Entry 4CR7 (X-ray diffraction, 2.15 A resolution); this record covers chains A and K.

[Chain A (and K)]
Molecule: N-acylmannosamine 1-dehydrogenase
Source organism: Flavobacterium SP. 141-8
Notes: EC 1.1.1.233; chain K of this document is another copy of the same molecule, construct and numbering; everything in this record applies to it too
UniProtKB: P22441 (DHMA_FLAS1); residues 1-271 here = UniProt positions 1-271
Sequence (271 residues; row label = number of the first residue in the row):
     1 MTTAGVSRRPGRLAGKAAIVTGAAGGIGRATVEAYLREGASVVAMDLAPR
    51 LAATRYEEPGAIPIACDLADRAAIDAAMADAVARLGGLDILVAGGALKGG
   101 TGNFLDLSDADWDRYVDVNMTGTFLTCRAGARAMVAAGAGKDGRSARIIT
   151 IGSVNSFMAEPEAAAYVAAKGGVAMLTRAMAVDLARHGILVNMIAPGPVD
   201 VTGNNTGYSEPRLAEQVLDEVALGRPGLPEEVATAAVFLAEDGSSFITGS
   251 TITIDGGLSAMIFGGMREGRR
Not modelled in the structure: 1-10, 69
Ligand contacts: 2-acetamido-2-deoxy-alpha-D-mannopyranose (BM3): Lys98, Gly99, Gly100, Ser153, Asn155, Glu160, Ala163, Tyr166, Gly197, Pro198, Tyr208

[Interface between chain A and chain K]
Residue-residue contacts (86; chain A residue first):
  Arg71(A) - Asp109(K)  salt bridge
  Arg71(A) - Asp113(K)  salt bridge
  Gly102(A) - Asp183(K)
  Asn103(A) - Asp183(K)  hydrogen bond (side chain-backbone)
  Asn103(A) - His187(K)
  Phe104(A) - Phe124(K)  hydrophobic
  Phe104(A) - Arg128(K)
  Phe104(A) - Leu176(K)  hydrophobic
  Phe104(A) - Met180(K)  hydrophobic
  Phe104(A) - Asp183(K)  hydrogen bond (backbone-side chain)
  Leu105(A) - Ala131(K)
  Leu105(A) - Arg132(K)  hydrogen bond (backbone-side chain)
  Leu105(A) - Val135(K)  hydrophobic
  Leu105(A) - Leu184(K)  hydrophobic
  Leu105(A) - His187(K)
  Leu107(A) - Phe124(K)  hydrophobic
  Leu107(A) - Arg128(K)  hydrogen bond (backbone-side chain)
  Ser108(A) - Arg128(K)
  Asp109(A) - Arg71(K)  salt bridge
  Asp109(A) - Leu125(K)
  Asp109(A) - Arg128(K)  salt bridge
  Trp112(A) - Met120(K)  hydrophobic
  Trp112(A) - Thr121(K)  hydrogen bond
  Trp112(A) - Phe124(K)  hydrophobic
  Asp113(A) - Arg71(K)  salt bridge
  Val116(A) - Val116(K)  hydrophobic
  Met120(A) - Trp112(K)  hydrophobic
  Met120(A) - Met120(K)  hydrophobic
  Met120(A) - Ala168(K)
  Thr121(A) - Trp112(K)  hydrogen bond
  Phe124(A) - Phe104(K)  hydrophobic
  Phe124(A) - Leu107(K)  hydrophobic
  Phe124(A) - Trp112(K)  hydrophobic
  Leu125(A) - Asp109(K)
  Arg128(A) - Phe104(K)
  Arg128(A) - Leu107(K)  hydrogen bond (side chain-backbone)
  Arg128(A) - Ser108(K)
  Arg128(A) - Asp109(K)  salt bridge
  Ala131(A) - Leu105(K)
  Arg132(A) - Leu105(K)  hydrogen bond (side chain-backbone)
  Val135(A) - Leu105(K)  hydrophobic
  Asn155(A) - Met175(K)
  Ser156(A) - Met175(K)
  Phe157(A) - Met175(K)
  Phe157(A) - Arg178(K)  hydrogen bond (backbone-side chain)
  Met158(A) - Met175(K)
  Met158(A) - Arg178(K)
  Ala159(A) - Met175(K)
  Ala159(A) - Arg178(K)
  Ala159(A) - Ala179(K)  hydrophobic
  Pro161(A) - Val182(K)  hydrophobic
  Pro161(A) - Asp183(K)
  Glu162(A) - Asp183(K)  hydrogen bond (backbone-side chain)
  Ala164(A) - Ala179(K)  hydrophobic
  Val167(A) - Met175(K)  hydrophobic
  Ala168(A) - Met120(K)
  Ala168(A) - Gly172(K)
  Gly171(A) - Gly171(K)
  Gly171(A) - Gly172(K)
  Gly171(A) - Met175(K)
  Gly172(A) - Ala168(K)
  Gly172(A) - Gly171(K)
  Gly172(A) - Gly172(K)
  Met175(A) - Asn155(K)
  Met175(A) - Ser156(K)
  Met175(A) - Phe157(K)
  Met175(A) - Met158(K)
  Met175(A) - Ala159(K)
  Met175(A) - Val167(K)  hydrophobic
  Met175(A) - Gly171(K)
  Leu176(A) - Phe104(K)  hydrophobic
  Arg178(A) - Phe157(K)  hydrogen bond (side chain-backbone)
  Arg178(A) - Met158(K)
  Arg178(A) - Ala159(K)
  Ala179(A) - Ala159(K)  hydrophobic
  Ala179(A) - Ala164(K)  hydrophobic
  Met180(A) - Phe104(K)  hydrophobic
  Val182(A) - Pro161(K)  hydrophobic
  Asp183(A) - Gly102(K)
  Asp183(A) - Asn103(K)  hydrogen bond (backbone-side chain)
  Asp183(A) - Phe104(K)  hydrogen bond (side chain-backbone)
  Asp183(A) - Pro161(K)
  Asp183(A) - Glu162(K)  hydrogen bond (side chain-backbone)
  Leu184(A) - Leu105(K)  hydrophobic
  His187(A) - Asn103(K)
  His187(A) - Leu105(K)
Interface residues without a listed pair, chain A (45 interface residues in all): Asp106, Cys127, Ala163, Ala169, Arg186
Interface residues without a listed pair, chain K (45 interface residues in all): Asp106, Cys127, Ala163, Ala169, Arg186

[Summary]
The chain A/chain K interface involves 45 residues from each chain, with 14 hydrogen bonds and 6 salt bridges.
Polar contacts include Arg71(A)-Asp109(K), Arg71(A)-Asp113(K) and Asp109(A)-Arg128(K). Bound to chain A:
2-acetamido-2-deoxy-alpha-D-mannopyranose.
Chain A and chain K are both N-acylmannosamine 1-dehydrogenase (Flavobacterium SP. 141-8); the structure,
Crystal structure of the N-acetyl-D-mannosamine dehydrogenase with n-acetylmannosamine, was determined by
X-ray diffraction together with 4CR6 and 4CR8 from the same study.
